Entry 8ZP9 (electron microscopy, 2.80 A resolution); this record covers chains J and M of the 9 polymer chains in the assembly.

[Chain J]
Molecule: CRISPR system Cascade subunit CasC
Organism: Candidatus Cloacimonetes bacterium ADurb.Bin088
UniProtKB: A0A1V6F8B5 (A0A1V6F8B5_9BACT); numbering as in UniProt (aligned over 1-378)
Amino-acid sequence (378 residues; numbered 1 to 378; the number before each row is that of its first residue):
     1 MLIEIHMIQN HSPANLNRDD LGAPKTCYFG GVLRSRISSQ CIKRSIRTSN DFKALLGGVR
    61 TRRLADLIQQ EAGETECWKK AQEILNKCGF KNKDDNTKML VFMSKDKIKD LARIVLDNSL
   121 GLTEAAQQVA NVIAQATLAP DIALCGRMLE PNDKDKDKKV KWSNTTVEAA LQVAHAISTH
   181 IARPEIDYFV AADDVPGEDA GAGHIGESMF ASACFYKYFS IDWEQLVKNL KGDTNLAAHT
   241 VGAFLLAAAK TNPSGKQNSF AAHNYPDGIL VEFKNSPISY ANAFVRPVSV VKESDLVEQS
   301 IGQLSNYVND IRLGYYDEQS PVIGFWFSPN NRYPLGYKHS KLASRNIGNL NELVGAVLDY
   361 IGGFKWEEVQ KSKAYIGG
Unresolved in the structure: 375-378

[Chain M]
Molecule: 60-nt DNA strand
Sequence (60 nucleotides; numbered 1 to 60; the number before each row is that of its first residue):
     1 CGGAGAGCTT GACATGTGTG CTAAGCGCAC CTAATTTCCT GACGGCAATC CTTACCAGCT
Unresolved in the structure: 1-19, 53-60

[How chain J and chain M interact]
Contacting residue pairs - 17 pairs, chain J then chain M:
  Arg62(J) with DC26(M), hydrogen bond to the phosphate; DG27(M), salt bridge to the phosphate
  Lys91(J) with DC28(M), phosphate contact; DA29(M), salt bridge to the phosphate
  Asn96(J) with DC26(M), phosphate contact; DG27(M), phosphate contact
  Lys98(J) with DC28(M), sugar contact
  Met99(J) with DC28(M), sugar contact; DA29(M), sugar contact
  Met148(J) with DA29(M), base contact
  Glu150(J) with DA29(M), sugar contact
  Pro151(J) with DA29(M), sugar contact
  Asn152(J) with DA29(M), sugar contact
  Asp153(J) with DC30(M), hydrogen bond to the phosphate; DC31(M), phosphate contact
  Asp199(J) with DG20(M), hydrogen bond to the base
  His204(J) with DC21(M), phosphate contact
Also at the interface, not in a pair above, chain J (15 interface residues in all): Lys154, Gly201, Ala202
Also at the interface, not in a pair above, chain M (9 interface residues in all): DT22

[Summary]
15 residues of chain J and 9 residues of chain M are in contact, with 3 hydrogen bonds and 2 salt bridges.
Polar contacts include Asp199(J)-DG20(M), Arg62(J)-DC26(M) and Asp153(J)-DC30(M).
Chain J is CRISPR system Cascade subunit CasC (Candidatus Cloacimonetes bacterium ADurb.Bin088) and chain M is
a 60-nt DNA strand; the structure, Cryo-EM structure of Cas5-HNH Cascade bound with sDNA, Conf2, was
determined by electron microscopy together with 8ZM3, 8ZOL, 9JXS and 8ZP7 from the same study.
